PDB entry 8UB7 | electron microscopy, 3.20 A resolution | chains A and I of the 9 polymer chains in the assembly

[Chain A]
Name: Reverse transcriptase
Organism: Bordetella phage BPP-1
Reference sequence: Q775D8 (Q775D8_BPBPP); numbering as in UniProt (aligned over 1-328)
Sequence (328 residues; numbered 1 to 328; the number before each row is that of its first residue):
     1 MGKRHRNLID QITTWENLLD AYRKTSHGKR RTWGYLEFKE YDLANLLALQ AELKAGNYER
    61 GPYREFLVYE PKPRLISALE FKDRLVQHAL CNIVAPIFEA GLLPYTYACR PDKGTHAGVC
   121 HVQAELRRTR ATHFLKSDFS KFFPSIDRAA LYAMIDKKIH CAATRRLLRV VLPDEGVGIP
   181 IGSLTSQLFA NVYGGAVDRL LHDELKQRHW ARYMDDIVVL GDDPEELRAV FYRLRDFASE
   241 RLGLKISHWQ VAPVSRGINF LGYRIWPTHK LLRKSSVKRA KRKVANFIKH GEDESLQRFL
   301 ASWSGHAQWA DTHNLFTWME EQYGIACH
Bound ions: Mg2+: Asp-138, Phe-139, Asp-215 (together with 2'-deoxycytidine-5'-triphosphate)
Residues lining bound ligands: 2'-deoxycytidine-5'-triphosphate (DCP): Pro-71, Lys-72, Arg-74, Asp-138, Phe-139, Ser-140, Lys-141, Phe-142, Phe-143, Ile-181, Gln-187, Met-214, Asp-215, Asp-216, Ser-247

[Chain I]
Molecule: Diversity-generating retroelement (DGR) RNA Sp
Sequence (140 nucleotides; row label = number of the first residue in the row):
     1 CAUGGCUCUG CCAACGCUAC GGCUUGGCGG GCUGGCCUUU CCUCAAUAGG UGGUCAGCCG
    61 GUUCUGUCCU GCUUCGGCGA ACACGUUACA CGGUUCGGCA AAACGUCGAU UACUGAAAAU
   121 GGAAAGGCGG GGCCGACUUC
Unresolved in the structure: 1-2, 34-46, 57-58, 140

[Chain A / chain I interface]
Residue-residue contacts - 130 pairs, chain A then chain I:
  Met-1(A) with C104(I), phosphate contact; G105(I), phosphate contact
  Gly-2(A) with A123(I), phosphate contact
  Lys-3(A) with C107(I), salt bridge to the phosphate; G108(I), hydrogen bond to the base; A109(I), sugar contact
  Arg-4(A) with A109(I), base contact; U110(I), hydrogen bond to the sugar; U111(I), hydrogen bond to the base; G122(I), hydrogen bond to the base; A123(I), phosphate contact
  Arg-6(A) with U110(I), hydrogen bond to the base; U120(I), base contact; G121(I), sugar contact; G122(I), hydrogen bond to the base
  Asn-7(A) with U120(I), hydrogen bond to the sugar; G121(I), phosphate contact
  Arg-23(A) with G49(I), phosphate contact
  Ser-26(A) with G50(I), phosphate contact
  His-27(A) with G49(I), salt bridge to the phosphate; G50(I), salt bridge to the phosphate
  Gly-28(A) with G50(I), hydrogen bond to the phosphate
  Arg-30(A) with G49(I), hydrogen bond to the phosphate; G50(I), salt bridge to the phosphate
  Arg-31(A) with U51(I), phosphate contact
  Ala-100(A) with G105(I), sugar contact; G131(I), hydrogen bond to the base
  Gly-101(A) with G105(I), phosphate contact; U106(I), phosphate contact
  Leu-102(A) with G131(I), hydrogen bond to the base
  Pro-104(A) with G131(I), sugar contact
  Tyr-105(A) with G130(I), hydrogen bond to the phosphate; G131(I), hydrogen bond to the phosphate
  Thr-115(A) with C55(I), sugar contact
  Cys-120(A) with U94(I), base contact
  Gln-123(A) with G92(I), hydrogen bond to the base; U94(I), base contact
  Ala-124(A) with U94(I), sugar contact
  Arg-127(A) with C91(I), base contact; G92(I), hydrogen bond to the base; U94(I), hydrogen bond to the sugar
  Arg-128(A) with U94(I), phosphate contact; U95(I), salt bridge to the phosphate
  His-133(A) with U74(I), hydrogen bond to the base
  Lys-157(A) with C107(I), salt bridge to the phosphate; G108(I), salt bridge to the phosphate; A109(I), sugar contact; U110(I), salt bridge to the phosphate
  Lys-158(A) with U106(I), salt bridge to the phosphate
  His-160(A) with U110(I), base contact
  Cys-161(A) with U120(I), hydrogen bond to the base
  Ala-162(A) with U120(I), base contact
  Ala-163(A) with U120(I), base contact
  Arg-165(A) with U110(I), base contact
  Arg-166(A) with U120(I), base contact
  Arg-199(A) with G105(I), hydrogen bond to the sugar; U106(I), sugar contact; G131(I), hydrogen bond to the base
  His-202(A) with G129(I), hydrogen bond to the phosphate; G130(I), sugar contact
  Asp-203(A) with U106(I), sugar contact
  Lys-206(A) with C128(I), hydrogen bond to the phosphate; G129(I), salt bridge to the phosphate
  Arg-208(A) with G129(I), salt bridge to the phosphate; G130(I), salt bridge to the phosphate
  Asp-215(A) with A56(I), phosphate contact
  Pro-224(A) with U74(I), base contact
  Arg-228(A) with U74(I), base contact; C75(I), salt bridge to the phosphate
  Tyr-232(A) with C75(I), phosphate contact
  His-248(A) with G76(I), sugar contact; G77(I), phosphate contact
  Trp-249(A) with G76(I), hydrogen bond to the sugar; G77(I), sugar contact
  Gln-250(A) with G77(I), sugar contact; C78(I), sugar contact
  Val-251(A) with U74(I), base contact
  Pro-253(A) with U74(I), base contact
  Arg-256(A) with G71(I), base contact; C72(I), hydrogen bond to the sugar; C78(I), hydrogen bond to the sugar
  Asn-259(A) with C78(I), phosphate contact; G79(I), hydrogen bond to the phosphate
  Leu-261(A) with C55(I), sugar contact
  Arg-264(A) with G79(I), salt bridge to the phosphate; A80(I), salt bridge to the phosphate; U86(I), base contact
  Trp-266(A) with U86(I), base contact
  Thr-268(A) with A90(I), base contact; C91(I), hydrogen bond to the base
  His-269(A) with U87(I), stacking on the base
  Lys-270(A) with U94(I), hydrogen bond to the base
  Leu-271(A) with A83(I), base contact; U86(I), base contact; U87(I), sugar contact
  Leu-272(A) with A83(I), hydrogen bond to the base
  Arg-273(A) with C55(I), hydrogen bond to the phosphate; A56(I), salt bridge to the phosphate; A83(I), base contact
  Lys-274(A) with A80(I), salt bridge to the phosphate; A81(I), salt bridge to the phosphate
  Val-277(A) with A83(I), base contact
  Arg-279(A) with U54(I), hydrogen bond to the phosphate; C55(I), salt bridge to the phosphate
  Lys-281(A) with A83(I), salt bridge to the phosphate
  Lys-283(A) with U54(I), salt bridge to the phosphate
  Arg-298(A) with U51(I), hydrogen bond to the base; G52(I), hydrogen bond to the base
  Phe-299(A) with G53(I), sugar contact
  Ser-302(A) with G53(I), hydrogen bond to the sugar; U54(I), hydrogen bond to the sugar
  Trp-303(A) with U54(I), sugar contact
  His-306(A) with U54(I), sugar contact; C55(I), sugar contact
  Gln-308(A) with G92(I), base contact
  Trp-309(A) with G92(I), base contact; U94(I), base contact
  Asp-311(A) with U87(I), phosphate contact; A88(I), phosphate contact; A90(I), base contact; C91(I), hydrogen bond to the base
  Thr-312(A) with A83(I), base contact; A88(I), phosphate contact
  His-313(A) with A88(I), stacking on the base
  Asn-314(A) with A83(I), phosphate contact; C84(I), phosphate contact; U87(I), hydrogen bond to the phosphate; A88(I), hydrogen bond to the phosphate
  Leu-315(A) with A83(I), sugar contact
  Trp-318(A) with A83(I), phosphate contact
Also at the interface, not in a pair above, chain A (85 interface residues in all): Lys-29, Leu-103, Arg-110, Arg-130, Tyr-213, Asp-216, Ser-247, Ala-252, Gly-262, His-328
Also at the interface, not in a pair above, chain I (47 interface residues in all): C96, A118, A119

[Overview]
85 residues of chain A and 47 residues of chain I are in contact, with 38 hydrogen bonds, 21 salt bridges and
2 aromatic stacking contacts. Among the polar pairs are Lys-3(A)/G108(I), Arg-4(A)/U111(I) and
Arg-4(A)/G122(I). Ligands of chain A: 2'-deoxycytidine-5'-triphosphate.
Chain A is Reverse transcriptase (Bordetella phage BPP-1) and chain I is Diversity-generating retroelement
(DGR) RNA Sp; the structure, Diversity-generating retroelement (DGR) ribonucleoprotein reverse transcriptase -
Active state (N-occupied), was determined by electron microscopy, deposited together with 8UB8, 8UB9, 8UBA,
8UBB, 8UBC, 8UBD, 8UBE and 8UBF.
